PDB entry 6Z4X | X-ray diffraction, 2.98 A resolution | chains A and B of the 3 polymer chains in the assembly

Chain A:
Molecule: CYCLIN domain-containing protein
Organism: Chaetomium thermophilum
Reference sequence: G0SH78 (G0SH78_CHATD); residue numbers follow UniProt; this construct covers 1-425
Amino-acid sequence (425 residues; row label = number of the first residue in the row):
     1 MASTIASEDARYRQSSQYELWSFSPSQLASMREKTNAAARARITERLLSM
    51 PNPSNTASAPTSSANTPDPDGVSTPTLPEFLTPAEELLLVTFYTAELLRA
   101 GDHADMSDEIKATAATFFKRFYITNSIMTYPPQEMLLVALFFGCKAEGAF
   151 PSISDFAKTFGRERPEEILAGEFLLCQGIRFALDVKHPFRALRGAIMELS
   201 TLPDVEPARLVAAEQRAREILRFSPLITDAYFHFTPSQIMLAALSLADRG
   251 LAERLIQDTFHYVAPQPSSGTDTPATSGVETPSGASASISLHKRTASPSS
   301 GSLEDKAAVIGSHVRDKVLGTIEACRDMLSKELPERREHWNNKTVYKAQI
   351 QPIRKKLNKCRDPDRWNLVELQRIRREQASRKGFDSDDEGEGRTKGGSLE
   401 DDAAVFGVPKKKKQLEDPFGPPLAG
Unresolved in the structure: 1-4, 50-74, 263-311, 391-425
What the authors report for this chain:
  - post-translational modification sites: Ser-15 (citing earlier work)

Chain B:
Molecule: Protein kinase domain-containing protein
Organism: Chaetomium thermophilum
Reference sequence: G0SFC6 (G0SFC6_CHATD); residue numbers follow UniProt; this construct covers 1-437
Amino-acid sequence (437 residues; numbered 1 to 437; the number before each row is that of its first residue):
     1 MAASPLIAPPTDALQQSRPGSTSSPFKRQPQQPSQPPSSTAPSSSNANDT
    51 PQLGSRPPNITIANVTSAPFSSRPAITPDPVEQMNEAEKRKYIKGKKLGE
   101 GTYANVYLGHSRDDPNFKVAIKKIKVQAQYKDGMAPDAVRELKYLRELRG
   151 HPNIIGLISVFSSKDQNLNLVLEYLPLGDLEMLIRDVERVRYGAADIKAW
   201 MGMLTRAVWWCHENFILHRDIKPNNLLIAADGEVKLADFGLARSFADPGR
   251 RMTANVITRWYRPPELLFGARHYGGAVDIWSVGMVFAELIIRSPFLPGNT
   301 EMEQITLICKHIGTPTEENWPGVSKLPEWWDPMEEPIPVWGKDAYMARFG
   351 AVGSEGVDLLWRTLQLDPKKRITAREMLEHRWWRTDPKPTRKEDLPKKSG
   401 GEDKMGADLKRRPGMVEDENGPRGSKVARKLDFGQLK
Unresolved in the structure: 1-77, 400-437
Residues lining bound ligands: ATP-gamma-S (AGS; phosphothiophosphoric acid-adenylate ester): Leu-98, Gly-99, Gly-101, Thr-102, Tyr-103, Ala-104, Val-106, Ala-120, Lys-122, Ile-155, Glu-173, Tyr-174, Leu-175, Leu-227
What the authors report for this chain:
  - post-translational modification sites: Thr-253 (citing earlier work)

How chain A and chain B interact:
Pairs across the interface (55; chain A residue first):
  Arg-11(A) / Glu-213(B)  hydrogen bond (side chain-backbone)
  Arg-11(A) / Asn-214(B)  hydrogen bond
  Gln-14(A) / Arg-146(B)  hydrogen bond (backbone-side chain)
  Ser-15(A) / Arg-146(B)  hydrogen bond (backbone-side chain)
  Ser-16(A) / Arg-146(B)
  Glu-19(A) / Arg-146(B)  salt bridge
  Glu-19(A) / Arg-149(B)  salt bridge
  Arg-42(A) / Pro-78(B)
  Arg-42(A) / Asp-79(B)  salt bridge
  Arg-42(A) / Pro-80(B)
  Ser-107(A) / Arg-250(B)
  Thr-124(A) / Val-81(B)
  Asn-125(A) / Asp-79(B)
  Tyr-130(A) / Asp-79(B)  hydrogen bond
  Phe-141(A) / Asp-132(B)
  Lys-145(A) / Asp-132(B)  hydrogen bond (side chain-backbone)
  Lys-145(A) / Gly-133(B)
  Lys-145(A) / Met-134(B)  hydrogen bond (side chain-backbone)
  Lys-145(A) / Val-139(B)
  Ala-146(A) / Lys-143(B)  hydrogen bond (backbone-side chain)
  Phe-150(A) / Pro-136(B)  hydrophobic
  Phe-150(A) / Arg-140(B)
  Pro-151(A) / Asp-132(B)
  Ser-152(A) / Asp-132(B)
  Ile-153(A) / Lys-131(B)
  Ile-153(A) / Asp-132(B)  hydrogen bond (backbone-side chain)
  Leu-169(A) / Lys-131(B)
  Leu-169(A) / Asp-132(B)
  Leu-169(A) / Gly-133(B)
  Glu-172(A) / Gly-133(B)
  Glu-172(A) / Met-134(B)  hydrogen bond (side chain-backbone)
  Phe-173(A) / Met-134(B)  hydrophobic
  Phe-173(A) / Ser-162(B)
  Phe-173(A) / Gln-166(B)
  Phe-173(A) / Asn-167(B)
  Cys-176(A) / Leu-142(B)  hydrophobic
  Gln-177(A) / Asn-85(B)
  Gln-177(A) / Ser-162(B)  hydrogen bond
  Gln-177(A) / Gln-166(B)
  Phe-181(A) / Asn-85(B)
  Phe-181(A) / Leu-142(B)  hydrophobic
  Phe-181(A) / Val-160(B)  hydrophobic
  Phe-181(A) / Ser-162(B)
  Phe-181(A) / Leu-168(B)  hydrophobic
  Leu-183(A) / Val-139(B)  hydrophobic
  Leu-183(A) / Lys-143(B)
  Asp-184(A) / Glu-147(B)
  Lys-186(A) / Glu-147(B)  salt bridge
  Arg-190(A) / Asp-247(B)  salt bridge
  Arg-365(A) / Pro-78(B)
  Arg-365(A) / Asp-79(B)  salt bridge
  Arg-365(A) / Glu-82(B)  salt bridge
  Arg-375(A) / Glu-82(B)  salt bridge
  Arg-375(A) / Gln-166(B)  hydrogen bond
  Ala-379(A) / Asp-165(B)
Interface residues without a listed pair, chain A (34 interface residues in all): Ala-38, Phe-142, Glu-147, Gly-148
Interface residues without a listed pair, chain B (32 interface residues in all): Tyr-130, Phe-161, Trp-210, Arg-243

Summary:
34 residues of chain A face 32 of chain B across their interface, with 12 hydrogen bonds and 8 salt bridges.
Polar contacts include Glu-19(A)/Arg-146(B), Glu-19(A)/Arg-149(B) and Arg-42(A)/Asp-79(B). Ligands of chain B:
ATP-gamma-S. The paper reports modification sites Ser-15(A) and Thr-253(B).
Chain A is CYCLIN domain-containing protein and chain B is Protein kinase domain-containing protein, both from
Chaetomium thermophilum; the structure, Structure of the CAK complex form Chaetomium thermophilum bound to
ATP-gamma-S, was determined by X-ray diffraction, deposited together with 6Z3U.
